Entry 7VTG (X-ray diffraction, 1.90 A resolution); this record covers chains A and B.

== Chain A (and B) ==
Protein: Pseudouridine kinase
Organism: Escherichia coli
Notes: EC 2.7.1.83; chain B of this document is another copy of the same molecule, construct and numbering; everything in this record applies to it too
UniProt: A0A1V3W5E1 (A0A1V3W5E1_ECOLX); residues 1-313 here = UniProt positions 1-313
Sequence (313 residues; each row starts with the number of its first residue):
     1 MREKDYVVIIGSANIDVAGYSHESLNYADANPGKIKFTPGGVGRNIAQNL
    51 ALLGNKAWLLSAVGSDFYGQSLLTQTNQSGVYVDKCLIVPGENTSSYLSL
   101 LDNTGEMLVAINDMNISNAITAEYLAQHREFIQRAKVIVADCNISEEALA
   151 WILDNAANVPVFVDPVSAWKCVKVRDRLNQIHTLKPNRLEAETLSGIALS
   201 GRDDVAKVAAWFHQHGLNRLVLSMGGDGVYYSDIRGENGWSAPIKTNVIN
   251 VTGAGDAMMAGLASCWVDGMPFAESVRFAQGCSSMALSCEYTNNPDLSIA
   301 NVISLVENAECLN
Unresolved in the structure: 1-3, 25-28, 102-104, 309-313 (chain B: 1-2, 25-28, 103-105, 310-313)
Construct notes: engineered mutation A30 (Ser in A0A1V3W5E1)
Residues lining bound ligands: FJF (5-[(2S,3R,4S,5R)-5-(hydroxymethyl)-3,4-bis(oxidanyl)oxolan-2-yl]-1H-pyrimidine-2,4-dione): S12, N14, D16, G40, G41, V42, N45, Y97, N112, M114, N143, V166, K170, T252, G253, D256, T292
From the paper describing this entry:
  - conformationally variable residues (domain motion): A30
  - mutagenesis - N143A: increased catalytic activity
  - mutagenesis - Y97A, N112A, M114A, N143A, K170A (11-fold): decreased catalytic activity
  - mutagenesis - K185A (100-fold), D256A (3280-fold): decreased catalytic activity on ATP
  - mutagenesis - W169A: unchanged catalytic activity on pseudouridine

== How chain A and chain B interact ==
Residue-residue contacts (66):
  I15(A) - F37(B)  hydrophobic
  I15(A) - Y68(B)  hydrophobic
  V17(A) - F37(B)  hydrophobic
  V17(A) - L98(B)  hydrophobic
  Y20(A) - I111(B)
  D29(A) - A110(B)
  A30(A) - Y97(B)
  A30(A) - A110(B)
  N31(A) - A110(B)  hydrogen bond (backbone-backbone)
  N31(A) - I111(B)
  N31(A) - N112(B)  hydrogen bond (backbone-backbone)
  P32(A) - N112(B)
  G33(A) - I111(B)
  G33(A) - N112(B)  hydrogen bond (backbone-backbone)
  G33(A) - D113(B)
  K34(A) - D113(B)  salt bridge
  K34(A) - N115(B)
  I35(A) - S96(B)
  I35(A) - L98(B)  hydrophobic
  I35(A) - I111(B)
  I35(A) - D113(B)  hydrogen bond (backbone-side chain)
  K36(A) - N93(B)
  F37(A) - I15(B)  hydrophobic
  F37(A) - V17(B)  hydrophobic
  F37(A) - F37(B)  hydrophobic
  F37(A) - Y68(B)  hydrophobic
  F37(A) - S96(B)
  F67(A) - S71(B)
  F67(A) - T74(B)
  F67(A) - Q75(B)
  F67(A) - Q78(B)
  Y68(A) - I15(B)  hydrophobic
  Y68(A) - F37(B)  hydrophobic
  Y68(A) - Y68(B)
  Y68(A) - S71(B)
  Y68(A) - L72(B)
  Y68(A) - Q75(B)  hydrogen bond
  S71(A) - F67(B)
  S71(A) - Y68(B)
  S71(A) - S71(B)  hydrogen bond
  L72(A) - Y68(B)
  T74(A) - F67(B)
  Q75(A) - F67(B)
  Q75(A) - Y68(B)  hydrogen bond
  Q78(A) - F67(B)
  S96(A) - I35(B)
  S96(A) - F37(B)
  Y97(A) - A30(B)
  L98(A) - V17(B)  hydrophobic
  L98(A) - I35(B)  hydrophobic
  L98(A) - L100(B)  hydrophobic
  L100(A) - I111(B)  hydrophobic
  V109(A) - N31(B)
  A110(A) - D29(B)
  A110(A) - A30(B)
  A110(A) - N31(B)  hydrogen bond (backbone-backbone)
  I111(A) - N31(B)
  I111(A) - G33(B)
  I111(A) - I35(B)
  N112(A) - N31(B)  hydrogen bond (backbone-backbone)
  N112(A) - P32(B)
  N112(A) - G33(B)  hydrogen bond (backbone-backbone)
  D113(A) - G33(B)
  D113(A) - K34(B)  salt bridge
  D113(A) - I35(B)  hydrogen bond (side chain-backbone)
  N115(A) - K34(B)
Also at the interface, not in a pair above, chain A (34 interface residues in all): G19, S21, T38, P39, L108
Also at the interface, not in a pair above, chain B (33 interface residues in all): G19, Y20, S21, T38, P39, L108

== In short ==
Chain A and chain B form an interface of 34 and 33 residues respectively, with 11 hydrogen bonds and 2 salt
bridges. Polar pairs include K34(A)-D113(B), I35(A)-D113(B) and Y68(A)-Q75(B). From the paper: Y97A, N112A and
M114A of chain A, among others, reduce catalytic activity; conformational variability at A30(A); 8
substitutions were tested in all.
Both chains are Pseudouridine kinase (Escherichia coli). Entry 7VTG (Pseudouridine bound structure of
Pseudouridine kinase (PUKI) S30A mutant from Escherichia coli strain B) was determined by X-ray diffraction,
deposited together with 7VTD, 7VTE and 7VVA.
